Entry 7DP8 (X-ray diffraction, 2.45 A resolution); this record covers chains D and E of the 6 polymer chains in the assembly.

Chain D:
Molecule: Tubulin beta chain
Source organism: Sus scrofa
Reference sequence: A0A287AGU7 (A0A287AGU7_PIG); the author numbering skips numbers that UniProt does not, so the offset changes along the chain: 1-358 = UniProt 1-358; 367-453 = UniProt 359-445
Sequence (445 residues; numbered 1 to 453; 8 numbers in that range are skipped by the numbering (no residue carries them; nothing is unmodelled there); the number before each row is that of its first residue):
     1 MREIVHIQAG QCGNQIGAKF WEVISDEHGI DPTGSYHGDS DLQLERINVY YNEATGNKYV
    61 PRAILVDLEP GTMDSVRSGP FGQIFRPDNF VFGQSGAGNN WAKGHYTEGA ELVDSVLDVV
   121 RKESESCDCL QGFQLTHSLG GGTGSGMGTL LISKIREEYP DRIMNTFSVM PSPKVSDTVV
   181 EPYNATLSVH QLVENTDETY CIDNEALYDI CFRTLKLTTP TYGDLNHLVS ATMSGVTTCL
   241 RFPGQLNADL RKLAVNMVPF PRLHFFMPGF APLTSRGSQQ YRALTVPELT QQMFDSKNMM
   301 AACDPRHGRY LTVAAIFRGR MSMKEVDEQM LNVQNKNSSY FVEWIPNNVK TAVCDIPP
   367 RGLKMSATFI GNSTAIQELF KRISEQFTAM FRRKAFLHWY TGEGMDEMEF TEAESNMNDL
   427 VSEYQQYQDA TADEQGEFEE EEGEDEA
Not modelled in the structure: 279-283, 440-453

Chain E:
Molecule: Stathmin-4
Source organism: Rattus norvegicus
Reference sequence: P63043 (STMN4_RAT); residues 5-145 here correspond to UniProt positions 49-189 (UniProt number = residue number + 44)
Sequence (143 residues; row label = number of the first residue in the row):
     3 MADMEVIELN KCTSGQSFEV ILKPPSFDGV PEFNASLPRR RDPSLEEIQK KLEAAEERRK
    63 YQEAELLKHL AEKREHEREV IQKAIEENNN FIKMAKEKLA QKMESNKENR EAHLAAMLER
   123 LQEKDKHAEE VRKNKELKEE ASR
Not modelled in the structure: 3-5, 29-43, 144-145
Sequence notes: expression tag (3-4)
UniProt features mapped onto this chain:
  - modified residue: S46 (Phosphoserine)

How chain D and chain E interact:
Contacting residue pairs (20):
  Y106(D) - H129(E)  hydrogen bond
  Y106(D) - V133(E)  hydrophobic
  Y106(D) - R134(E)  hydrogen bond (backbone-side chain)
  T107(D) - K137(E)
  A110(D) - R134(E)
  S153(D) - K126(E)  hydrogen bond
  K154(D) - D127(E)  salt bridge
  E157(D) - L120(E)
  P160(D) - M119(E)  hydrophobic
  D161(D) - R112(E)  salt bridge
  Q191(D) - K126(E)  hydrogen bond
  N195(D) - K126(E)  hydrogen bond
  T407(D) - K140(E)
  G408(D) - K137(E)
  E409(D) - V133(E)
  E409(D) - K137(E)  salt bridge
  G410(D) - V133(E)
  G410(D) - K137(E)
  M411(D) - V133(E)
  E415(D) - H129(E)  salt bridge
Also at the interface, not in a pair above, chain D (17 interface residues in all): E194
Also at the interface, not in a pair above, chain E (15 interface residues in all): L116, R122, L123, A130, N136

In short:
17 residues of chain D and 15 residues of chain E are in contact; the contacts include 5 hydrogen bonds and 4
salt bridges. Polar pairs include K154(D)-D127(E), D161(D)-R112(E) and E409(D)-K137(E).
Here chain D is Tubulin beta chain (Sus scrofa) and chain E is Stathmin-4 (Rattus norvegicus). Entry 7DP8
(Crystal structure of T2R-TTL-Cevipabulin-eribulin complex) was determined by X-ray diffraction (same
publication as 7CLD).
